Entry 3J7W (electron microscopy, 3.50 A resolution); this record covers chains C and E of the 7 polymer chains in the assembly.

Chain C (and E):
Protein: Major capsid protein 10A
From: Enterobacteria phage T7
Notes: chain E of this document is another copy of the same molecule, construct and numbering; everything in this record applies to it too
UniProt: P19726 (VC10A_BPT7); numbering as in UniProt (aligned over 1-345)
Amino-acid sequence (345 residues; row label = number of the first residue in the row):
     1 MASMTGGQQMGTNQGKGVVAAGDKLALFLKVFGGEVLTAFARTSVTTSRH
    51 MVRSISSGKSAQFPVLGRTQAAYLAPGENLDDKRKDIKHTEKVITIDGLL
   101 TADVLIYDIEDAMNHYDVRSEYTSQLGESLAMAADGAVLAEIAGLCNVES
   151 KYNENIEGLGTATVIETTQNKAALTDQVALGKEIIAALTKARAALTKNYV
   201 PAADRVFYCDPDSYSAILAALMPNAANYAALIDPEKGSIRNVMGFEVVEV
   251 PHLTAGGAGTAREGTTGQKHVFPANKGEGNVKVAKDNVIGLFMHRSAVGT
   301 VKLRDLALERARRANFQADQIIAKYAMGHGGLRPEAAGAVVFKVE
Not modelled in the structure: 1, 345

How chain C and chain E interact:
Contacting residue pairs (4; chain C residue first):
  A2(C) with E78(E); N79(E)
  S3(C) with E78(E)
  M4(C) with N79(E)
Interface residues without a listed pair, chain C (4 interface residues in all): K24
Interface residues without a listed pair, chain E (4 interface residues in all): P76, G77

In short:
The chain C/chain E interface involves 4 residues from each chain.
Both chains are Major capsid protein 10A (Enterobacteria phage T7). Entry 3J7W (Capsid Expansion Mechanism Of
Bacteriophage T7 Revealed By Multi-State Atomic Models Derived From Cryo-EM Reconstructions) was determined by
electron microscopy together with 3J7V and 3J7X from the same study.
